6RIP - chains T and D of the 8 polymer chains in the assembly; structure by electron microscopy, 3.40 A resolution.

Chain T:
Molecule: Template DNA
Sequence (39 nucleotides; row label = number of the first residue in the row):
     1 GCAGCTAGCC ATGCACATCG CCTGGAATGG GTGATGTGC
Disordered / not traced: 33-39

Chain D:
Name: DNA-directed RNA polymerase subunit beta'
From: Escherichia coli (strain K12)
Notes: EC 2.7.7.6
UniProt: P0A8T7 (RPOC_ECOLI); residues 1-1407 here = UniProt positions 1-1407
Sequence (1407 residues; row label = number of the first residue in the row):
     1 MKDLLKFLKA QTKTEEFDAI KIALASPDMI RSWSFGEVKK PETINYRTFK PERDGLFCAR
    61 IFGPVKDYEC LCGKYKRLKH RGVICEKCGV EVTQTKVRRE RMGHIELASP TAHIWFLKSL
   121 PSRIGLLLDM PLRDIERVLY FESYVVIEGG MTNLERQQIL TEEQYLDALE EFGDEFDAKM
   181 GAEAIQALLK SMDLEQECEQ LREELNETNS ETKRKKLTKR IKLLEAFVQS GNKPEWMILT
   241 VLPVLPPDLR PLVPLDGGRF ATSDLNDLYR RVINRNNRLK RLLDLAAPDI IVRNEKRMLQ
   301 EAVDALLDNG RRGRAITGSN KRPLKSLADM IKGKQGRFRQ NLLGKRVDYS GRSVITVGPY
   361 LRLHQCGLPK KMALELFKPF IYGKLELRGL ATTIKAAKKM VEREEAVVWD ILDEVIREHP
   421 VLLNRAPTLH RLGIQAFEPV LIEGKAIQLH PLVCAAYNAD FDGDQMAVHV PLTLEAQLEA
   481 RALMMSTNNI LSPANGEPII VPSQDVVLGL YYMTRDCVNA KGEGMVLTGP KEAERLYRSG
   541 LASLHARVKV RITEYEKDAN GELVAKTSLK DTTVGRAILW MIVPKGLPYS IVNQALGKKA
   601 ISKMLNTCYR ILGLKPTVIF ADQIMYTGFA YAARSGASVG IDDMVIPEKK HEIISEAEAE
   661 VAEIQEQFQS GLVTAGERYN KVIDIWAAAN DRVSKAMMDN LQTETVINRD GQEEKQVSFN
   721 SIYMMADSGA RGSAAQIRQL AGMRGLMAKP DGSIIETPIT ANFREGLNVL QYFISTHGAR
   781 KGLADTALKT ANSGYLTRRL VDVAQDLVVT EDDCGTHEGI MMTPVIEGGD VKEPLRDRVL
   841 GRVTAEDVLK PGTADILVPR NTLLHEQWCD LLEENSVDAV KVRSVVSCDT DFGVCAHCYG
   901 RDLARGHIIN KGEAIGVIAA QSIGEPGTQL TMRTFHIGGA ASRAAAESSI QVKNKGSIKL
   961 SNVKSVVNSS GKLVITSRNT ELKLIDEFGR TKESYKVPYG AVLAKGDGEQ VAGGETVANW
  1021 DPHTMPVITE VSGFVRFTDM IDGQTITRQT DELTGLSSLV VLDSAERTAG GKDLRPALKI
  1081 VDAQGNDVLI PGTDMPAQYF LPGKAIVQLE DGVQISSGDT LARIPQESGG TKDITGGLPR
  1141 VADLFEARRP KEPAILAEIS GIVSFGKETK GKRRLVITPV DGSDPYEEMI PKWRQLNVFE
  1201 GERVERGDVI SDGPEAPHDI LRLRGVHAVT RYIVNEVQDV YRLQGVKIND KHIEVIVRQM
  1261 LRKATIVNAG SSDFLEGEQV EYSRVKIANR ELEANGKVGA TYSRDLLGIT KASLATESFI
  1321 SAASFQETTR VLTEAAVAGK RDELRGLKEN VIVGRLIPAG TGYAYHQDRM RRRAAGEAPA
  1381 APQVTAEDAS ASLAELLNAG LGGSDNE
Disordered / not traced: 1-15, 936-947, 1125-1134, 1374-1407
Metal / ion sites: Zn2+ site 1: Cys70, Cys72, Cys85, Cys88; Mg2+: Asp460, Asp462, Asp464 (shared with 2 residues of chain R); Zn2+ site 2: Cys814, Cys888, Cys895, Cys898
UniProt features mapped onto this chain:
  - binding site (Zn(2+)): Cys70, Cys72, Cys85, Cys88, Cys814, Cys888, Cys895, Cys898
  - binding site (Mg(2+)): Asp460, Asp462, Asp464
  - modified residue: Lys983 (N6-acetyllysine)
  - mutagenesis: Gln504 (Q504P: Resistant to antibiotics salinamide A and B), Asn690 (N690D: Resistant to antibiotics salinamide A and B), Met697 (M697V: Resistant to antibiotics salinamide A and B), Ala735 (A735T: Resistant to antibiotics salinamide A and B), Arg738 (R738C/H/P/S: Resistant to antibiotics salinamide A and B), Ala748 (A748E: Resistant to antibiotics salinamide A and B), Pro758 (P758S/T: Resistant to antibiotics salinamide A and B), Phe763 (F763C: Resistant to antibiotics salinamide A and B), Ser775 (S775A: Resistant to antibiotics salinamide A and B), Ala779 (A779T/V: Resistant to antibiotics salinamide A and B), Arg780 (R780C: Resistant to antibiotics salinamide A and B), Gly782 (G782A/C: Resistant to antibiotics salinamide A and B), 1 further mutagenesis entry in UniProt
Reported in the primary citation:
  - Mg2+ coordination: Asp460, Asp462, Asp464
  - binding site for the 14-nt RNA strand: Gln929

How chain T and chain D interact:
Pairs across the interface (22; chain T residue first):
  DA3(T) with Ser210(D), hydrogen bond to the phosphate
  DG4(T) with Thr212(D), phosphate contact
  DC5(T) with Lys1172(D), phosphate contact
  DT6(T) with Lys1172(D), salt bridge to the phosphate
  DA11(T) with Leu120(D), sugar contact
  DT12(T) with Arg311(D), salt bridge to the phosphate; Gln1326(D), phosphate contact; Glu1327(D), phosphate contact
  DG13(T) with Gln1326(D), phosphate contact; Glu1327(D), phosphate contact
  DC14(T) with Arg339(D), salt bridge to the phosphate; Tyr795(D), phosphate contact
  DA15(T) with Lys334(D), phosphate contact; Ala791(D), sugar contact
  DC16(T) with Lys334(D), salt bridge to the phosphate; Arg339(D), salt bridge to the phosphate
  DA17(T) with Arg352(D), sugar contact
  DT18(T) with Arg346(D), salt bridge to the phosphate; Arg352(D), salt bridge to the phosphate
  DG25(T) with Arg270(D), hydrogen bond to the base; Ser319(D), hydrogen bond to the sugar
  DA26(T) with Arg259(D), phosphate contact
Also at the interface, not in a pair above, chain D (19 interface residues in all): Glu211, Thr790, Gly794

Overview:
14 residues of chain T face 19 of chain D across their interface; the contacts include 3 hydrogen bonds and 7
salt bridges. Polar contacts include DG25(T)-Arg270(D), DG25(T)-Ser319(D) and DA3(T)-Ser210(D). The paper
reports a binding site for the 14-nt RNA strand at Gln929(D); Mg2+ coordination by Asp460(D), Asp462(D) and
Asp464(D).
Here chain T is Template DNA and chain D is DNA-directed RNA polymerase subunit beta' (Escherichia coli
(strain K12)). Entry 6RIP (Cryo-EM structure of E. coli RNA polymerase backtracked elongation complex in
swiveled state) was determined by electron microscopy (same publication as 6RH3, 6RI7, 6RI9 and 6RIN).
